PDB entry 4KPA | X-ray diffraction, 2.00 A resolution | chain A

# Chain A
Protein: Cytochrome P450 BM-3
Source organism: Bacillus megaterium
Notes: EC 1.14.14.1
Reference sequence: P14779 (CPXB_BACME); residues 0-470 here correspond to UniProt positions 1-471 (UniProt number = residue number + 1)
Chain sequence (494 residues; each row starts with the number of its first residue; numbers below 1 keep their minus sign (Met-23 is residue -23)):
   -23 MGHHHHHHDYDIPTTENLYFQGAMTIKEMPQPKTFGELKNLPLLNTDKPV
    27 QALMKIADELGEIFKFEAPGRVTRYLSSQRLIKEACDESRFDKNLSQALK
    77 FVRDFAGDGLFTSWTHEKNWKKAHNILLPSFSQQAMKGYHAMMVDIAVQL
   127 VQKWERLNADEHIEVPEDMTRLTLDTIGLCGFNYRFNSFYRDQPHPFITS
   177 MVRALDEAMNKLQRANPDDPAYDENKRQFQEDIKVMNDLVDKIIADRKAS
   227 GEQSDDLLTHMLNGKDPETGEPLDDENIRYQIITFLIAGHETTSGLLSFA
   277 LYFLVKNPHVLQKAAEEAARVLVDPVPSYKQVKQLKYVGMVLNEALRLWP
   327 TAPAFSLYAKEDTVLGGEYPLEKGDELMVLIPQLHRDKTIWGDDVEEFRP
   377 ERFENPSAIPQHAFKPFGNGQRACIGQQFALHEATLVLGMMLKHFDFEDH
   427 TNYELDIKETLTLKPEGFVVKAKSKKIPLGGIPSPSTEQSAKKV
Not modelled in the structure: -23 to -6, 226-228, 459-470
Sequence notes: expression tag (-23 to -1)
Ion coordination: heme Fe near Cys400 (its only coordinating residue here)
Small-molecule neighbours:
  - N-palmitoylglycine (140): Leu17, Leu20, Pro25, Val26, Leu29, Phe42, Arg47, Tyr51, Ala74, Leu75, Val78, Ala82, Phe87, Leu181, Leu188, Thr260, Ile263, Ala264, Ala328, Pro329, Ala330, Met354, Leu437, Thr438
  - heme (HEM): Lys69, Leu75, Leu86, Phe87, Trp96, His100, Phe107, Ile153, Thr260, Phe261, Ala264, Gly265, Thr268, Thr269, Leu272, Leu322, Thr327, Ala328, Phe331, Pro392, Phe393, Gly394, Gln397, Arg398, Ala399, Cys400, Ile401, Gly402, Phe405, Ala406
Curated features (UniProtKB/Swiss-Prot):
  - binding site ((9Z)-hexadecenoate): Tyr51
  - binding site (heme): Cys400
  - site: Thr268 (Important for catalytic activity)
Reported in the primary citation:
  - binding site for N-palmitoylglycine: Arg47
  - mutagenesis - R47K (3-fold), R47Q (20-fold): decreased binding to N-palmitoylglycine
  - mutagenesis - R47E: abolished binding to N-palmitoylglycine
  - mutagenesis - R47E (30-fold): decreased catalytic activity on N-palmitoylglycine
  - mutagenesis - R47K, R47Q: unchanged catalytic activity on N-palmitoylglycine

# Summary
Bound to chain A: heme and N-palmitoylglycine. From UniProt: (9Z)-hexadecenoate-binding residue Tyr51 and
heme-binding residue Cys400. From the paper: a binding site for N-palmitoylglycine at Arg47; R47K and R47Q
reduce binding to N-palmitoylglycine.
Chain A is Cytochrome P450 BM-3 (Bacillus megaterium); the structure, Crystal structure of cytochrome P450
BM-3 in complex with N-palmitoylglycine (NPG), was determined by X-ray diffraction together with 4KPB from the
same study.
